PDB entry 4QWX | X-ray diffraction, 2.90 A resolution | chains K and W of the 28 polymer chains in the assembly

[Chain K]
Molecule: Proteasome subunit beta type-5
From: Saccharomyces cerevisiae
Notes: EC 3.4.25.1
UniProtKB: P30656 (PSB5_YEAST); residues 1-212 here correspond to UniProt positions 76-287 (UniProt number = residue number + 75)
Amino-acid sequence (212 residues; each row starts with the number of its first residue):
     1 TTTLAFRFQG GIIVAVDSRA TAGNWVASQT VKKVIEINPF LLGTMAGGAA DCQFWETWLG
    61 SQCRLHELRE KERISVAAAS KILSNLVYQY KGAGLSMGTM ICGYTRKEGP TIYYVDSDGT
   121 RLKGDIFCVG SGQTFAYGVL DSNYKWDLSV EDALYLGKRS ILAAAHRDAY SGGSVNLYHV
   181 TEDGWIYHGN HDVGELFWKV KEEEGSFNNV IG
Covalent attachments: compound 04C linked to Thr1
Bound ions: Mg2+: Ala165, Asp168, Ser171 (shared with Asp204(W) of chain W)
Small-molecule neighbours: 04C (1,2,4-trideoxy-4-methyl-2-{[N-(morpholin-4-ylacetyl)-L-alanyl-O-methyl-L-tyrosyl]amino}-1-phenyl-D-xylitol): Arg19, Ala20, Thr21, Val31, Lys33, Met45, Ala46, Gly47, Gly48, Ala49, Cys52, Gln53, Ser96, Ser131, Tyr170

[Chain W]
Molecule: Proteasome subunit beta type-3
From: Saccharomyces cerevisiae
Notes: EC 3.4.25.1
UniProtKB: P25451 (PSB3_YEAST); residues 0-204 here correspond to UniProt positions 1-205 (UniProt number = residue number + 1)
Amino-acid sequence (205 residues; numbered 0 to 204; the number before each row is that of its first residue; numbering starts at 0):
     0 MSDPSSINGG IVVAMTGKDC VAIACDLRLG SQSLGVSNKF EKIFHYGHVF LGITGLATDV
    60 TTLNEMFRYK TNLYKLKEER AIEPETFTQL VSSSLYERRF GPYFVGPVVA GINSKSGKPF
   120 IAGFDLIGCI DEAKDFIVSG TASDQLFGMC ESLYEPNLEP EDLFETISQA LLNAADRDAL
   180 SGWGAVVYII KKDEVVKRYL KMRQD
Disordered / not traced: 0
Curated features (UniProtKB/Swiss-Prot):
  - modified residue: Ser30 (Phosphoserine)
  - cross-link: Lys69 (Glycyl lysine isopeptide (Lys-Gly) (interchain with G-Cter in ubiquitin))
Bound ions: Mg2+: Asp204 (shared with Ala165(K), Asp168(K), Ser171(K) of chain K)
Small-molecule neighbours: 04C (1,2,4-trideoxy-4-methyl-2-{[N-(morpholin-4-ylacetyl)-L-alanyl-O-methyl-L-tyrosyl]amino}-1-phenyl-D-xylitol): Arg98, Asp124, Leu125, Ile126, Cys128

[How chain K and chain W interact]
Pairs across the interface - 46 pairs, chain K then chain W:
  Arg19(K) - Asp204(W)  salt bridge
  Asn24(K) - Asp177(W)
  Asn24(K) - Ala178(W)  hydrogen bond (backbone-backbone)
  Asn24(K) - Leu179(W)
  Trp25(K) - Gln144(W)
  Trp25(K) - Arg176(W)
  Val26(K) - Asp175(W)
  Val26(K) - Arg176(W)  hydrogen bond (backbone-side chain)
  Val26(K) - Asp177(W)
  Val26(K) - Ala178(W)
  Ala27(K) - Arg176(W)  hydrogen bond (backbone-side chain)
  Ser28(K) - Arg176(W)
  Gln29(K) - Arg202(W)
  Gln29(K) - Asp204(W)
  Phe135(K) - Leu33(W)  hydrophobic
  Ala165(K) - Asp204(W)
  His166(K) - Asn37(W)
  His166(K) - Trp182(W)  hydrogen bond (backbone-side chain)
  His166(K) - Gln203(W)  hydrogen bond (side chain-backbone)
  Arg167(K) - Ser32(W)
  Arg167(K) - Gly34(W)  hydrogen bond (side chain-backbone)
  Arg167(K) - Val35(W)  hydrogen bond (side chain-backbone)
  Arg167(K) - Trp182(W)
  Asp168(K) - Ser32(W)
  Ala169(K) - Arg27(W)
  Ala169(K) - Ser32(W)  hydrogen bond (backbone-backbone)
  Ala169(K) - Ala178(W)
  Tyr170(K) - Ser32(W)
  Tyr170(K) - Ala178(W)  hydrophobic
  Ser171(K) - Asp204(W)
  Gly172(K) - Asp204(W)
  Gly173(K) - Arg202(W)  hydrogen bond (backbone-side chain)
  Gly173(K) - Asp204(W)  hydrogen bond (backbone-side chain)
  Asp192(K) - Arg202(W)  salt bridge
  Gly194(K) - Arg202(W)
  Phe197(K) - Gln203(W)
  Trp198(K) - Lys200(W)
  Trp198(K) - Met201(W)
  Trp198(K) - Gln203(W)
  Asn209(K) - Asn37(W)  hydrogen bond (backbone-side chain)
  Asn209(K) - Lys38(W)  hydrogen bond (backbone-side chain)
  Val210(K) - Asn37(W)
  Val210(K) - Gln203(W)
  Ile211(K) - Leu26(W)  hydrophobic
  Ile211(K) - Lys38(W)
  Ile211(K) - Tyr198(W)  hydrophobic
Other interface residues (no listed pair), chain K (25 interface residues in all): Val193
Other interface residues (no listed pair), chain W (23 interface residues in all): Ser5, Gln31

[Summary]
25 residues of chain K and 23 residues of chain W are in contact, with 12 hydrogen bonds and 2 salt bridges.
Among the polar pairs are Arg19(K)-Asp204(W), Asp192(K)-Arg202(W) and Val26(K)-Arg176(W). Ligands of chain W:
compound 04C. Covalently linked compound 04C: at Thr1(K).
Chain K is Proteasome subunit beta type-5 and chain W is Proteasome subunit beta type-3, both from
Saccharomyces cerevisiae; the structure, yCP in complex with the epoxyketone inhibitor ONX 0914, was
determined by X-ray diffraction, deposited together with 4QUX, 4QUY, 4QV0, 4QV1, 4QV3, 4QV4 and 42 further
entries.
